2VUA - chain A; structure by X-ray diffraction, 1.70 A resolution.

[Chain A]
Name: Botulinum neurotoxin A heavy chain
Organism: Clostridium botulinum
Notes: EC 3.4.24.69; fragment: binding domain, residues 876-1296
UniProt: P10845 (BXA1_CLOBO); residues 876-1296 here = UniProt positions 876-1296
Sequence (444 residues; each row starts with the number of its first residue):
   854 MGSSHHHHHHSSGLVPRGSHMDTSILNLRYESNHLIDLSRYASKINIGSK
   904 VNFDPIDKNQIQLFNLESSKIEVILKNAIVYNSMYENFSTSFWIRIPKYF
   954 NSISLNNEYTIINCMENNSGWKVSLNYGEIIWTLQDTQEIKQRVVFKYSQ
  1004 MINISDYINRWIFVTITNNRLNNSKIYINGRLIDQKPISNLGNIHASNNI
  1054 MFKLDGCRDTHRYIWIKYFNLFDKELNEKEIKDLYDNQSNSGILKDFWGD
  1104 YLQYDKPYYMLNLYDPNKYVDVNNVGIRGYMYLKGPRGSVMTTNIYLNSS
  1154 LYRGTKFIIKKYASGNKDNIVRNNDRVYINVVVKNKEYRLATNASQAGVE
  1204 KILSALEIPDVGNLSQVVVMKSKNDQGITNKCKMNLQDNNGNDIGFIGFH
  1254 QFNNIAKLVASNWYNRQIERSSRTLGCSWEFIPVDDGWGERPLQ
Not modelled in the structure: 854-872, 1229-1230
Reported in the primary citation:
  - conformationally variable residues (loop rearrangement, order/disorder transition): Leu928 to Glu939, Lys1226 to Lys1236, Ile1271 to Thr1277
  - specificity-determining residues: Ser1275 (by similarity / conservation)

[Summary]
From the paper: the specificity determinant Ser1275; conformational variability at Leu928, Lys1226 and
Ile1271.
Chain A is Botulinum neurotoxin A heavy chain (Clostridium botulinum); the structure, Crystal Structure of the
Botulinum Neurotoxin Serotype A binding domain, was determined by X-ray diffraction (same publication as
2VU9).
